PDB entry 8VCJ | electron microscopy, 3.32 A resolution | chains D and E of the 11 polymer chains in the assembly

[Chain D (and E)]
Name: Transposon Tn7 transposition protein TnsC
Source organism: Escherichia coli
Notes: chain E of this document is another copy of the same molecule, construct and numbering; everything in this record applies to it too
UniProt: P05846 (TNSC_ECOLX); residues 1-503 here = UniProt positions 1-503
Sequence (523 residues; numbered 1 to 523; the number before each row is that of its first residue):
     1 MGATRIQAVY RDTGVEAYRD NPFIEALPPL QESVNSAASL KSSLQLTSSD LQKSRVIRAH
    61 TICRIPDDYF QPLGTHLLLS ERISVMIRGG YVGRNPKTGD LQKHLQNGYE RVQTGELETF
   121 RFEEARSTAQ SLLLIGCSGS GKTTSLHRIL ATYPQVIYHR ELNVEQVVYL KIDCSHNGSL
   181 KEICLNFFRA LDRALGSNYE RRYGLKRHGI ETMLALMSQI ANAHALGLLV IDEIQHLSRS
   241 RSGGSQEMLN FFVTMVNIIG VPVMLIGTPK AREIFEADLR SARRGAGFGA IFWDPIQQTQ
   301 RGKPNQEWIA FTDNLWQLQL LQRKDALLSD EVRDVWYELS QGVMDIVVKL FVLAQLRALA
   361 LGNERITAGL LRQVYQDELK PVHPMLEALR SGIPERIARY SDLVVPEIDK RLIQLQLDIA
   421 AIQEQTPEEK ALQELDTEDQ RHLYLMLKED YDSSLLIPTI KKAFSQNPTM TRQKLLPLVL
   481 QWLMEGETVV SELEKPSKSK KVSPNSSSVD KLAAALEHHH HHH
Not modelled in the structure: 1-2, 486-523 (chain E: 1-3, 486-523)
Differences from the reference sequence: engineered mutation Gly2 (Ser in P05846); expression tag (504-523)
Ion coordination: Mg2+: Thr143, Glu233 (together with ADP)
Small-molecule neighbours: ADP (adenosine-5'-diphosphate): Pro66, Asp67, Tyr69, Phe70, Gln71, His76, Ser138, Gly139, Ser140, Gly141, Lys142, Thr143, Thr144, Glu233, Phe311, Met344, Asp345

[Chain D / chain E interface]
Pairs across the interface (38):
  Thr75(D) - Leu417(E)
  Leu78(D) - Gln416(E)
  Gln102(D) - Arg5(E)
  Gln106(D) - Gln7(E)  hydrogen bond (side chain-backbone)
  Tyr109(D) - Ile6(E)  hydrophobic
  Tyr109(D) - Gln7(E)
  Tyr109(D) - Val9(E)
  Tyr109(D) - Ala26(E)  hydrogen bond (side chain-backbone)
  Gln113(D) - Val9(E)  hydrogen bond (side chain-backbone)
  Gln113(D) - Arg11(E)  hydrogen bond (backbone-side chain)
  Gln113(D) - Ala26(E)
  Gln113(D) - Leu27(E)  hydrogen bond (side chain-backbone)
  Thr114(D) - Val9(E)
  Glu118(D) - Gln31(E)  hydrogen bond (backbone-side chain)
  Glu118(D) - Asn35(E)  hydrogen bond (backbone-side chain)
  Thr119(D) - Ser39(E)  hydrogen bond
  Phe120(D) - Thr152(E)
  Arg121(D) - Ala151(E)
  Phe122(D) - Ile6(E)  hydrophobic
  Phe122(D) - Ala151(E)  hydrogen bond (backbone-backbone)
  Phe122(D) - Thr152(E)
  Glu247(D) - Arg201(E)  salt bridge
  Asn250(D) - Glu200(E)
  Arg280(D) - His176(E)
  Arg283(D) - Lys171(E)  hydrogen bond (side chain-backbone)
  Arg283(D) - Asp173(E)
  Phe292(D) - Lys410(E)
  Gln317(D) - Lys448(E)
  Ala326(D) - His442(E)
  Leu327(D) - Glu438(E)
  Leu327(D) - His442(E)
  Met446(D) - Met446(E)
  Glu449(D) - Met446(E)
  Asp450(D) - Arg472(E)  salt bridge
  Asp450(D) - Gln473(E)  hydrogen bond
  Arg472(D) - Asp450(E)  salt bridge
  Gln473(D) - Asp450(E)
  Gln473(D) - Met484(E)
Other interface residues (no listed pair), chain D (38 interface residues in all): Ser48, Gly74, Glu81, Arg82, Val112, Glu123, Gln246, Val253, Ser281, Glu307, His442, Tyr451, Leu480
Other interface residues (no listed pair), chain E (44 interface residues in all): Glu25, Pro28, Pro29, Val56, His147, Arg148, Tyr153, Pro154, Ile157, Arg189, Arg193, Ile413, Ala421, Leu445, Glu449, Leu480

[Summary]
Chain D and chain E form an interface of 38 and 44 residues respectively; the contacts include 11 hydrogen
bonds and 3 salt bridges. Polar pairs include Glu247(D)-Arg201(E), Asp450(D)-Arg472(E) and Gln106(D)-Gln7(E).
Chain D binds ADP. Thr143(D) and Glu233(D) form the Mg2+ site.
Chain D and chain E are both Transposon Tn7 transposition protein TnsC (Escherichia coli); the structure,
CryoEM structure of the TnsC(1-503)-TnsD(1-318)-DNA complex in a 7:2:1 stoichiometry from E. coli Tn7 bound to
..., was determined by electron microscopy (same publication as 8GLU, 8GLW, 8GLX and 8VCT).
